Entry 1FKP (X-ray diffraction, 2.90 A resolution); this record covers chains A and B.

Chain A:
Molecule: HIV-1 RT, a-chain
From: Human immunodeficiency virus 1
Notes: EC 2.7.7.49; fragment: p66
Reference sequence: P04585 (POL_HV1H2); residues 1-543 here correspond to UniProt positions 587-1129 (UniProt number = residue number + 586)
Chain sequence (543 residues; row label = number of the first residue in the row):
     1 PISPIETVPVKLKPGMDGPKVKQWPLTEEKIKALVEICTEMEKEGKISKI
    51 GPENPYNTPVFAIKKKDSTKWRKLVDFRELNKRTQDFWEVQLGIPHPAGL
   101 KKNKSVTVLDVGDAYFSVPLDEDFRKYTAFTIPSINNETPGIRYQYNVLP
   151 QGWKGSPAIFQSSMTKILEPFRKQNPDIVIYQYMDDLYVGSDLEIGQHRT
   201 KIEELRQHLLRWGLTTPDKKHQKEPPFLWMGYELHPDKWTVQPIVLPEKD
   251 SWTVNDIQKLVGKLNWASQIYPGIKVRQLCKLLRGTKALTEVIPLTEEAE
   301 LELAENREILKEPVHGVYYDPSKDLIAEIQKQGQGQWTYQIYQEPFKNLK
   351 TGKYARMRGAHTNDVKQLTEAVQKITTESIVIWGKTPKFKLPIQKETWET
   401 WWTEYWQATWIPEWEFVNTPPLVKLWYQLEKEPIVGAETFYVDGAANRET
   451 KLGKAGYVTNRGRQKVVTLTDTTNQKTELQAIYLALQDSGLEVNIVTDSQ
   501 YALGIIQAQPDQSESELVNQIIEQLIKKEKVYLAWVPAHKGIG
Unresolved in the structure: 543
Differences from the reference sequence: engineered mutation Asn-103 (Leu258 in P04585)
Modified residues: Cys-280 (3-sulfinoalanine; CSD)
Curated features (UniProtKB/Swiss-Prot):
  - binding site (Mg(2+)): Asp-186
  - site: Trp-402 (Essential for RT p66/p51 heterodimerization)
Small-molecule neighbours: non-nucleoside rt inhibitor nevirapine (NVP; 11-cyclopropyl-5,11-dihydro-4-methyl-6H-dipyrido[3,2-b:2',3'-e][1,4]diazepin-6-one): Pro-95, Leu-100, Lys-101, Asn-103, Val-106, Val-179, Tyr-181, Tyr-188, Val-189, Gly-190, Phe-227, Trp-229, Leu-234, His-235, Pro-236, Tyr-318

Chain B:
Molecule: HIV-1 RT, B-chain
From: Human immunodeficiency virus 1
Notes: EC 2.7.7.49; fragment: p51
Reference sequence: P04585 (POL_HV1H2); residues 1-440 here correspond to UniProt positions 587-1026 (UniProt number = residue number + 586)
Chain sequence (440 residues; numbered 1 to 440; the number before each row is that of its first residue):
     1 PISPIETVPVKLKPGMDGPKVKQWPLTEEKIKALVEICTEMEKEGKISKI
    51 GPENPYNTPVFAIKKKDSTKWRKLVDFRELNKRTQDFWEVQLGIPHPAGL
   101 KKNKSVTVLDVGDAYFSVPLDEDFRKYTAFTIPSINNETPGIRYQYNVLP
   151 QGWKGSPAIFQSSMTKILEPFRKQNPDIVIYQYMDDLYVGSDLEIGQHRT
   201 KIEELRQHLLRWGLTTPDKKHQKEPPFLWMGYELHPDKWTVQPIVLPEKD
   251 SWTVNDIQKLVGKLNWASQIYPGIKVRQLCKLLRGTKALTEVIPLTEEAE
   301 LELAENREILKEPVHGVYYDPSKDLIAEIQKQGQGQWTYQIYQEPFKNLK
   351 TGKYARMRGAHTNDVKQLTEAVQKITTESIVIWGKTPKFKLPIQKETWET
   401 WWTEYWQATWIPEWEFVNTPPLVKLWYQLEKEPIVGAETF
Unresolved in the structure: 1-4, 88-94, 214-232, 439-440
Differences from the reference sequence: engineered mutation Asn-103 (Leu258 in P04585)
Curated features (UniProtKB/Swiss-Prot):
  - binding site (Mg(2+)): Asp-186
  - site: Trp-402 (Essential for RT p66/p51 heterodimerization)

Interface between chain A and chain B:
Residue-residue contacts - 98 pairs, chain A then chain B:
  Val-8(A) with Glu-53(B)
  Pro-9(A) with Glu-53(B)
  Gln-85(A) with Glu-53(B), hydrogen bond (side chain-backbone)
  Asp-86(A) with Pro-55(B)
  Phe-87(A) with Pro-52(B); Glu-53(B)
  Trp-88(A) with Pro-52(B); Pro-55(B); Asn-57(B); Thr-131(B), hydrogen bond; Arg-143(B)
  Glu-89(A) with Gly-141(B)
  Leu-92(A) with Asn-137(B); Gly-141(B)
  Gly-93(A) with Asn-137(B), hydrogen bond (backbone-side chain)
  Ile-94(A) with Asn-137(B)
  Pro-95(A) with Asn-136(B); Asn-137(B)
  His-96(A) with Asn-136(B), hydrogen bond (backbone-side chain)
  Gly-99(A) with Asn-136(B); Glu-138(B)
  Leu-100(A) with Glu-138(B)
  Gln-161(A) with Pro-140(B)
  Ser-162(A) with Pro-52(B)
  Tyr-181(A) with Asn-137(B); Glu-138(B)
  Lys-366(A) with Gln-394(B), hydrogen bond
  Glu-370(A) with Gln-394(B)
  Gln-373(A) with Glu-396(B); Thr-400(B), hydrogen bond
  Thr-376(A) with Trp-401(B)
  Thr-377(A) with Thr-400(B)
  Ile-380(A) with Leu-26(B)
  Val-381(A) with Pro-25(B), hydrophobic; Ile-135(B); Asn-136(B), hydrogen bond (backbone-backbone)
  Ile-382(A) with Ile-135(B); Asn-136(B)
  Trp-383(A) with Ile-135(B)
  Gly-384(A) with Thr-27(B); Glu-28(B), hydrogen bond (backbone-backbone); Ile-135(B)
  Lys-385(A) with Glu-28(B), salt bridge
  Trp-402(A) with Lys-331(B), hydrogen bond (backbone-side chain); Thr-362(B); Asp-364(B)
  Thr-403(A) with Gly-333(B); Gln-334(B)
  Tyr-405(A) with Lys-331(B), hydrogen bond (backbone-side chain)
  Trp-406(A) with Lys-331(B); Val-417(B); Asn-418(B); Thr-419(B)
  Gln-407(A) with Lys-331(B), hydrogen bond (backbone-side chain); Pro-392(B); Ile-393(B); Gln-394(B)
  Ala-408(A) with Trp-337(B), hydrophobic; Asp-364(B); Pro-392(B), hydrogen bond (backbone-backbone); Ile-393(B)
  Thr-409(A) with Asp-364(B), hydrogen bond (backbone-side chain)
  Trp-410(A) with Thr-362(B); Asn-363(B); Val-365(B), hydrophobic; Trp-401(B); Tyr-405(B)
  Pro-412(A) with Trp-401(B), hydrophobic
  Pro-433(A) with Asn-255(B); Leu-289(B), hydrophobic; Thr-290(B)
  Val-435(A) with Thr-290(B)
  Thr-439(A) with Ala-288(B); Leu-289(B)
  Tyr-441(A) with Val-254(B); Gln-258(B), hydrogen bond; Lys-287(B), hydrogen bond (side chain-backbone); Leu-289(B)
  Val-458(A) with Thr-286(B)
  Thr-459(A) with Thr-286(B)
  Asn-460(A) with Thr-286(B); Ala-288(B)
  Asn-494(A) with Leu-289(B)
  Leu-503(A) with Pro-421(B), hydrophobic
  Gln-507(A) with Thr-419(B), hydrogen bond (side chain-backbone); Pro-420(B); Pro-421(B)
  Tyr-532(A) with Asn-255(B), hydrogen bond; Lys-259(B); Leu-289(B), hydrophobic
  Val-536(A) with Gln-258(B)
  Pro-537(A) with Gly-262(B)
  Lys-540(A) with Asn-265(B), hydrogen bond; Cys-280(B)
  Gly-541(A) with Arg-284(B), hydrogen bond (backbone-side chain)
  Ile-542(A) with Gln-258(B); Cys-280(B), hydrophobic; Leu-283(B)
Also at the interface, not in a pair above, chain A (59 interface residues in all): Ala-158, Thr-165, Ile-434, Val-496, Ala-534, Trp-535
Also at the interface, not in a pair above, chain B (61 interface residues in all): Lys-20, Val-21, Asn-54, Val-261, Val-276, Gly-285, His-361, Gln-367, Leu-368, Thr-397, Leu-422

In short:
The interface between chain A and chain B involves 59 residues on one side and 61 on the other, with 19
hydrogen bonds and 1 salt bridge. Polar pairs include Lys-385(A)/Glu-28(B), Gln-85(A)/Glu-53(B) and
Trp-88(A)/Thr-131(B). Ligands of chain A: non-nucleoside rt inhibitor nevirapine.
Chain A is HIV-1 RT, a-chain and chain B is HIV-1 RT, B-chain, both from Human immunodeficiency virus 1; the
structure, Crystal structure of nnrti resistant K103N mutant HIV-1 reverse transcriptase in complex with
nevirapine, was determined by X-ray diffraction (same publication as 1FK9 and 1FKO).
